PDB entry 3VYB | X-ray diffraction, 2.40 A resolution | chains A and C of the 3 polymer chains in the assembly

== Chain A ==
Name: Methyl-CpG-binding domain protein 4
Source organism: Mus musculus
Notes: EC 3.2.2.-; fragment: methyl CpG binding domain
UniProt: Q9Z2D7 (MBD4_MOUSE); residue numbers follow UniProt; this construct covers 69-136
Amino-acid sequence (69 residues; each row starts with the number of its first residue):
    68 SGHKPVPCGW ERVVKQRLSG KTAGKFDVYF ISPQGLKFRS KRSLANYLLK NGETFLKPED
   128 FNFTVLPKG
Disordered / not traced: 68-71, 135-136
Disulfides: Cys75 forms a disulfide with the same residue of a neighbouring copy of this chain
Differences from the reference sequence: expression tag (68)
What the authors report for this chain:
  - binding site for the 14-nt DNA strand (chain C): Asp94
  - specificity-determining residues: Asp94 (proposed by the authors, not directly observed)

== Chain C ==
Molecule: 14-nt DNA strand
Sequence (14 nucleotides; each row starts with the number of its first residue):
     1 GTCXGGTAGT GACT
Modified residues: 5HC (2'-deoxy-5-(hydroxymethyl)cytidine 5'-(dihydrogen phosphate)) at position 4

== Interface between chain A and chain C ==
Contacting residue pairs (16):
  Lys82(A) - DT2(C)  phosphate contact
  Lys82(A) - DC3(C)  salt bridge to the phosphate
  Arg84(A) - 5HC_4(C)  phosphate contact
  Arg84(A) - DG5(C)  hydrogen bond to the base
  Leu85(A) - 5HC_4(C)  hydrogen bond to the phosphate
  Ser86(A) - 5HC_4(C)  hydrogen bond to the phosphate
  Gly87(A) - 5HC_4(C)  phosphate contact
  Gly87(A) - DG5(C)  phosphate contact
  Lys88(A) - DG5(C)  hydrogen bond to the phosphate
  Lys88(A) - DG6(C)  salt bridge to the phosphate
  Thr89(A) - 5HC_4(C)  sugar contact
  Thr89(A) - DG5(C)  hydrogen bond to the phosphate
  Asp94(A) - 5HC_4(C)  base contact
  Tyr96(A) - DT2(C)  phosphate contact
  Lys104(A) - DT2(C)  base contact
  Arg106(A) - 5HC_4(C)  base contact

== Summary ==
Chain A and chain C form an interface of 11 and 5 residues respectively; the contacts include 5 hydrogen bonds
and 2 salt bridges. Polar pairs include Arg84(A)-DG5(C), Leu85(A)-5HC_4(C) and Ser86(A)-5HC_4(C). From the
paper: a binding site for the 14-nt DNA strand (chain C) at Asp94(A); the specificity determinant Asp94(A).
Here chain A is Methyl-CpG-binding domain protein 4 (Mus musculus) and chain C is a 14-nt DNA strand. Entry
3VYB (Crystal structure of methyl CpG binding domain of MBD4 in complex with the 5mCG/hmCG sequence) was
determined by X-ray diffraction together with 3VXV, 3VXX and 3VYQ from the same study.
